Entry 5E7F (X-ray diffraction, 2.70 A resolution); this record covers chains C and G of the 6 polymer chains in the assembly.

[Chain C]
Name: nanobody L06
Source organism: Camelus dromedarius
Notes: antibody fragment or engineered binder
Amino-acid sequence (131 residues; row label = number of the first residue in the row):
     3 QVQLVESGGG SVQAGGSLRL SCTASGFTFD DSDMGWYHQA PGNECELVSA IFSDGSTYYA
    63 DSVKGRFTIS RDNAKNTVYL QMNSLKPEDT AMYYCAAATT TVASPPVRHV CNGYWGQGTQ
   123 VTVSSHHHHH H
Disordered / not traced: 132-133
Disulfides: C24-C97, C47-C113

[Chain G]
Name: Major structural protein 1
Source organism: Lactococcus phage Tuc2009
Notes: fragment: head domain
UniProtKB: Q38610 (Q38610_BPTU2); numbering as in UniProt (aligned over 1-173)
Amino-acid sequence (174 residues; numbered 1 to 174; the number before each row is that of its first residue):
     1 MAELTKITRG MQNGAETIND NLNKLNTITV QKTGDETIAG KKTFSGDVSV DGDFTMKKFA
    61 DSYVAFFANK GSGNTVTFTA PWDCTAEVEL FYHGWGYSGG EWEIGITTPS GLTQIYEATG
   121 YTNGHDNQAI SMPTKAIYSG LKKGLQYTFD IRDANGRGGG PKHPMMIVKL YRNA
Disordered / not traced: 1-46
Sequence notes: expression tag (174)

[Interface between chain C and chain G]
Pairs across the interface (6):
  D32(C) - T113(G)
  D33(C) - T113(G)
  D33(C) - Q114(G)
  S55(C) - I115(G)
  S55(C) - S139(G)
  D56(C) - S139(G)
Other interface residues (no listed pair), chain C (5 interface residues in all): T102
Other interface residues (no listed pair), chain G (5 interface residues in all): Y116
From the paper, about this interface:
  - epitope / paratope residues, chain G: T113(G), S139(G)

[In short]
The chain C/chain G interface involves 5 residues from each chain. The paper reports epitope/paratope residues
T113(G) and S139(G).
Here chain C is nanobody L06 (Camelus dromedarius) and chain G is Major structural protein 1 (Lactococcus
phage Tuc2009). Entry 5E7F (Complex between lactococcal phage Tuc2009 RBP head domain and a nanobody (L06))
was determined by X-ray diffraction together with 5E7B and 5E7T from the same study.
